7F67 - chains D and G of the 18 polymer chains in the assembly; structure by electron microscopy, 3.59 A resolution.

== Chain D ==
Molecule: Translation initiation factor eIF-2B subunit beta
From: Homo sapiens
UniProtKB: P49770 (EI2BB_HUMAN); numbering as in UniProt (aligned over 1-351)
Chain sequence (351 residues; each row starts with the number of its first residue):
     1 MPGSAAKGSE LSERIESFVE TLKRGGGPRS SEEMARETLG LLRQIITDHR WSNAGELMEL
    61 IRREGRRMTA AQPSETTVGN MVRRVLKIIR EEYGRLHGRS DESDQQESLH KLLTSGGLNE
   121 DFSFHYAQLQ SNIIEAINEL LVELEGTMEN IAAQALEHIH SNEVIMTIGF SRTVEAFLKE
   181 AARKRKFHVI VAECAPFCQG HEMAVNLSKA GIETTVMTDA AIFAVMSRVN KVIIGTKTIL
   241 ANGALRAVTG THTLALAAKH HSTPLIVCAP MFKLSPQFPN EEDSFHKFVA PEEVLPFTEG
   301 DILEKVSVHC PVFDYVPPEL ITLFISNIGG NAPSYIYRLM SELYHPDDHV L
Not modelled in the structure: 1-8, 99-105, 116-126

== Chain G ==
Molecule: Translation initiation factor eIF-2B subunit delta
From: Homo sapiens
UniProtKB: Q9UI10 (EI2BD_HUMAN); residue numbers follow UniProt; this construct covers 1-523
Chain sequence (523 residues; each row starts with the number of its first residue):
     1 MAAVAVAVRE DSGSGMKAEL PPGPGAVGRE MTKEEKLQLR KEKKQQKKKR KEEKGAEPET
    61 GSAVSAAQCQ VGPTRELPES GIQLGTPREK VPAGRSKAEL RAERRAKQEA ERALKQARKG
   121 EQGGPPPKAS PSTAGETPSG VKRLPEYPQV DDLLLRRLVK KPERQQVPTR KDYGSKVSLF
   181 SHLPQYSRQN SLTQFMSIPS SVIHPAMVRL GLQYSQGLVS GSNARCIALL RALQQVIQDY
   241 TTPPNEELSR DLVNKLKPYM SFLTQCRPLS ASMHNAIKFL NKEITSVGSS KREEEAKSEL
   301 RAAIDRYVQE KIVLAAQAIS RFAYQKISNG DVILVYGCSS LVSRILQEAW TEGRRFRVVV
   361 VDSRPWLEGR HTLRSLVHAG VPASYLLIPA ASYVLPEVSK VLLGAHALLA NGSVMSRVGT
   421 AQLALVARAH NVPVLVCCET YKFCERVQTD AFVSNELDDP DDLQCKRGEH VALANWQNHA
   481 SLRLLNLVYD VTPPELVDLV ITELGMIPCS SVPVVLRVKS SDQ
Not modelled in the structure: 1-165, 522-523
Swiss-Prot annotation at these positions:
  - region: Arg-170 to Leu-179 (May bind the chemical integrated stress response (ISR) inhibitor ISRIB)
  - modified residue: Ala-2 (N-acetylalanine), Ser-12 (Phosphoserine), Thr-86 (Phosphothreonine), Ser-130 (Phosphoserine)

== How chain D and chain G interact ==
Pairs across the interface (76):
  Glu-193(D) with Arg-364(G), salt bridge
  Ala-195(D) with Leu-387(G), hydrophobic; Pro-389(G)
  Pro-196(D) with Arg-467(G), hydrogen bond (backbone-side chain)
  Cys-198(D) with Arg-364(G); Cys-465(G), hydrophobic; Arg-467(G)
  His-201(D) with Leu-463(G); Ala-472(G); Leu-473(G)
  Val-205(D) with Ala-472(G)
  Ser-208(D) with Ser-481(G), hydrogen bond (backbone-side chain); Leu-482(G)
  Lys-209(D) with His-479(G)
  Glu-213(D) with Ser-481(G)
  Thr-214(D) with Ser-481(G), hydrogen bond (backbone-backbone); Leu-482(G); Arg-483(G), hydrogen bond (backbone-backbone)
  Thr-215(D) with Val-177(G); Arg-483(G); Leu-485(G)
  Val-216(D) with Leu-463(G); Leu-473(G), hydrophobic; Leu-482(G), hydrophobic; Arg-483(G), hydrogen bond (backbone-backbone); Leu-484(G), hydrophobic; Leu-485(G)
  Met-217(D) with Leu-485(G), hydrophobic
  Thr-218(D) with Leu-463(G)
  Asp-219(D) with Pro-389(G); Gln-422(G), hydrogen bond (backbone-side chain)
  Ala-220(D) with Ser-363(G); Ile-388(G), hydrophobic; Val-418(G); Gly-419(G); Gln-422(G), hydrogen bond (backbone-side chain)
  Ala-221(D) with Val-418(G), hydrophobic; Gln-422(G)
  Ile-222(D) with Gln-422(G)
  Phe-223(D) with Ala-421(G), hydrophobic; Gln-422(G); Leu-425(G), hydrophobic
  Ala-224(D) with Phe-452(G); Asp-490(G)
  Val-225(D) with Phe-452(G), hydrophobic
  Ser-227(D) with Phe-452(G)
  Arg-228(D) with Leu-179(G); Asp-450(G), salt bridge; Phe-452(G)
  Thr-249(D) with Pro-389(G); Ala-390(G)
  Gly-250(D) with Pro-389(G)
  His-252(D) with Ser-392(G), hydrogen bond; His-430(G)
  Thr-253(D) with Gln-422(G); Val-426(G)
  Leu-256(D) with Ala-429(G), hydrophobic
  Ala-257(D) with Leu-425(G), hydrophobic
  His-286(D) with Tyr-393(G)
  Phe-288(D) with Tyr-393(G)
  Val-294(D) with Tyr-385(G), hydrophobic
  Leu-295(D) with Arg-370(G)
  Pro-296(D) with Arg-370(G)
  Glu-299(D) with Arg-370(G), salt bridge; Arg-374(G), salt bridge
  Lys-305(D) with Ala-383(G)
  Val-306(D) with Leu-373(G), hydrophobic; Val-377(G), hydrophobic
  Ser-307(D) with Ala-383(G); Ser-384(G); Tyr-385(G), hydrogen bond (backbone-backbone)
  Val-308(D) with Tyr-385(G)
  His-309(D) with Tyr-385(G); Leu-386(G)
  Pro-311(D) with Tyr-393(G), hydrophobic
  Asp-314(D) with Pro-389(G)
Other interface residues (no listed pair), chain D (50 interface residues in all): His-188, Phe-197, Glu-202, Ala-204, Gly-211, Ile-212, His-260, Ile-302
Other interface residues (no listed pair), chain G (45 interface residues in all): Tyr-336, Ala-451, Leu-487, Val-491, Pro-493

== Summary ==
50 residues of chain D face 45 of chain G across their interface; the contacts include 9 hydrogen bonds and 4
salt bridges. Polar contacts include Glu-193(D)/Arg-364(G), Arg-228(D)/Asp-450(G) and Glu-299(D)/Arg-370(G).
Chain D is Translation initiation factor eIF-2B subunit beta and chain G is Translation initiation factor
eIF-2B subunit delta, both from Homo sapiens; the structure, eIF2B-SFSV NSs-2-eIF2, was determined by electron
microscopy together with 7F64, 7F66 and 7VLK from the same study.
